Entry 4UQ2 (X-ray diffraction, 2.43 A resolution); this record covers chains C and D of the 3 polymer chains in the assembly.

# Chain C
Protein: HLA class I histocompatibility antigen, a-11 alpha chain
Source organism: Homo sapiens
Notes: fragment: extracellular domain, residues 25-299
UniProt: P13746 (1A11_HUMAN); residues 1-275 here correspond to UniProt positions 25-299 (UniProt number = residue number + 24)
Chain sequence (275 residues; each row starts with the number of its first residue):
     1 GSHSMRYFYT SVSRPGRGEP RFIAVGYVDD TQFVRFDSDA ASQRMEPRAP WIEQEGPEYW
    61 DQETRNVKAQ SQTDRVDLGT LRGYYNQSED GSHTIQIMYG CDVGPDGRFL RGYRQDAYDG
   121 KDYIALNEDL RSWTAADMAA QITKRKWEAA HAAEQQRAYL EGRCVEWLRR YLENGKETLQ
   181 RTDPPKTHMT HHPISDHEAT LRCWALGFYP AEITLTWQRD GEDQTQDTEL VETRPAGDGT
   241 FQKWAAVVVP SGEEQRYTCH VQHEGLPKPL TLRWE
Disulfide bonds: Cys101-Cys164, Cys203-Cys259

# Chain D
Protein: Beta-2-microglobulin
Source organism: Homo sapiens
UniProt: P61769 (B2MG_HUMAN); residues 1-99 here correspond to UniProt positions 21-119 (UniProt number = residue number + 20)
Chain sequence (99 residues; each row starts with the number of its first residue):
     1 IQRTPKIQVY SRHPAENGKS NFLNCYVSGF HPSDIEVDLL KNGERIEKVE HSDLSFSKDW
    61 SFYLLYYTEF TPTEKDEYAC RVNHVTLSQP KIVKWDRDM
Disulfide bonds: Cys25-Cys80
Swiss-Prot annotation at these positions:
  - modified residue: Gln2 (Pyrrolidone carboxylic acid)
  - glycosylation: Ile1 (N-linked (Glc) (glycation) isoleucine), Lys19 (N-linked (Glc) (glycation) lysine), Lys41 (N-linked (Glc) (glycation) lysine), Lys48 (N-linked (Glc) (glycation) lysine), Lys58 (N-linked (Glc) (glycation) lysine), Lys91 (N-linked (Glc) (glycation) lysine), Lys94 (N-linked (Glc) (glycation) lysine)

# How chain C and chain D interact
Residue-residue contacts (59; chain C residue first):
  Phe8(C) with Phe56(D)
  Tyr9(C) with Phe56(D)
  Thr10(C) with Phe56(D); Phe62(D)
  Val12(C) with Ser33(D)
  Ile23(C) with Leu54(D)
  Val25(C) with Asp53(D); Leu54(D); Ser55(D)
  Tyr27(C) with Ser55(D); Tyr63(D), hydrogen bond
  Gln32(C) with Asp53(D), hydrogen bond
  Arg35(C) with Asp53(D), salt bridge
  Arg48(C) with Asp53(D), salt bridge
  Gln96(C) with His31(D), hydrogen bond; Phe56(D); Trp60(D), hydrogen bond (side chain-backbone); Phe62(D)
  Ile97(C) with Phe56(D)
  Met98(C) with Phe56(D), hydrophobic; Ser57(D); Lys58(D); Trp60(D), hydrophobic
  Gln115(C) with Trp60(D)
  Asp116(C) with Trp60(D)
  Ala117(C) with Trp60(D), hydrophobic
  Asp119(C) with His31(D)
  Gly120(C) with His31(D), hydrogen bond (backbone-side chain); Asp59(D); Trp60(D)
  Lys121(C) with Ile1(D)
  Asp122(C) with Trp60(D), hydrogen bond
  Thr190(C) with Asp98(D), hydrogen bond
  His192(C) with Asp98(D), salt bridge
  Arg202(C) with Asp98(D), salt bridge; Met99(D)
  Trp204(C) with Asp98(D), hydrogen bond; Met99(D)
  Val231(C) with Gln8(D)
  Glu232(C) with Lys6(D); Gln8(D), hydrogen bond (backbone-side chain); Tyr26(D); Ser28(D), hydrogen bond
  Arg234(C) with Gln8(D), hydrogen bond; Tyr10(D); Tyr26(D); Met99(D), hydrogen bond (side chain-backbone)
  Pro235(C) with Tyr10(D), hydrogen bond (backbone-side chain); Tyr26(D)
  Ala236(C) with Arg12(D); Asn24(D), hydrogen bond (backbone-side chain)
  Gly237(C) with Arg12(D); Leu65(D)
  Asp238(C) with Arg12(D); His13(D)
  Gln242(C) with Tyr10(D); Ser11(D), hydrogen bond (side chain-backbone); Arg12(D), hydrogen bond (side chain-backbone)
  Trp244(C) with Met99(D), hydrogen bond (side chain-backbone)
Interface residues without a listed pair, chain C (38 interface residues in all): Arg6, Thr94, Tyr113, Leu206, Thr233
Interface residues without a listed pair, chain D (26 interface residues in all): Pro14

# Summary
Chain C and chain D form an interface of 38 and 26 residues respectively, with 17 hydrogen bonds and 4 salt
bridges. Polar pairs include Arg35(C)-Asp53(D), Arg48(C)-Asp53(D) and His192(C)-Asp98(D).
Chain C is HLA class I histocompatibility antigen, a-11 alpha chain and chain D is Beta-2-microglobulin, both
from Homo sapiens; the structure, Crystal structure of HLA-A1101 in complex with an azobenzene- containing
peptide, was determined by X-ray diffraction together with 4UQ3 from the same study.
